7FCP - chains B and D of the 5 polymer chains in the assembly; structure by X-ray diffraction, 2.40 A resolution.

# Chain B
Molecule: P5-22 antibody Fab fragment heavy chain
Source organism: Homo sapiens
Notes: antibody fragment or engineered binder
Chain sequence (227 residues; numbered 1 to 227; the number before each row is that of its first residue):
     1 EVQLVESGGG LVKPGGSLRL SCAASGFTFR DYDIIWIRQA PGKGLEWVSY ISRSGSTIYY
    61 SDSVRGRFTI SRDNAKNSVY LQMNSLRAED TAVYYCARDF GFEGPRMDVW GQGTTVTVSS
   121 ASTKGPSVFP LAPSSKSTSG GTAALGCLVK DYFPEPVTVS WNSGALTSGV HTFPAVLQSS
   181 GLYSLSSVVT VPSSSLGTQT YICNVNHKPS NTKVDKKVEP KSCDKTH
Unresolved in the structure: 224-227
Cystine bridges: Cys-22/Cys-96, Cys-147/Cys-203

# Chain D
Molecule: P5-22 antibody Fab fragment light chain
Source organism: Homo sapiens
Notes: antibody fragment or engineered binder
Chain sequence (214 residues; row label = number of the first residue in the row):
     1 DIQMTQSPSS LSASVGDRVT ITCQASQDIK NYLNWYQQKP GKAPKLLIYD ASNLETGVPS
    61 RFSGSGSGTD FTFTISSLQP EDIATYYCQQ FDNLPITFGQ GTRLEIKRTV AAPSVFIFPP
   121 SDEQLKSGTA SVVCLLNNFY PREAKVQWKV DNALQSGNSQ ESVTEQDSKD STYSLSSTLT
   181 LSKADYEKHK VYACEVTHQG LSSPVTKSFN RGEC
Cystine bridges: Cys-23/Cys-88, Cys-134/Cys-194

# How chain B and chain D interact
Inter-chain disulfides: Cys-223(B)/Cys-214(D)
Pairs across the interface - 71 pairs, chain B then chain D:
  Gln-39(B) / Gln-38(D)  hydrogen bond
  Gln-39(B) / Tyr-87(D)  hydrogen bond
  Lys-43(B) / Tyr-87(D)
  Gly-44(B) / Tyr-87(D)
  Leu-45(B) / Pro-44(D)  hydrophobic
  Leu-45(B) / Tyr-87(D)  hydrophobic
  Leu-45(B) / Phe-98(D)
  Trp-47(B) / Leu-94(D)  hydrophobic
  Trp-47(B) / Pro-95(D)  hydrophobic
  Trp-47(B) / Ile-96(D)
  Tyr-59(B) / Leu-94(D)  hydrophobic
  Tyr-95(B) / Gln-38(D)  hydrogen bond
  Tyr-95(B) / Lys-42(D)
  Tyr-95(B) / Ala-43(D)  hydrophobic
  Gly-104(B) / Tyr-49(D)
  Gly-104(B) / Asp-50(D)
  Pro-105(B) / Leu-46(D)  hydrophobic
  Pro-105(B) / Tyr-49(D)  hydrophobic
  Pro-105(B) / Glu-55(D)
  Arg-106(B) / Asn-34(D)  hydrogen bond (backbone-side chain)
  Arg-106(B) / Tyr-36(D)
  Arg-106(B) / Leu-46(D)
  Arg-106(B) / Phe-91(D)
  Met-107(B) / Tyr-36(D)  hydrogen bond (backbone-side chain)
  Met-107(B) / Gln-89(D)  hydrogen bond
  Met-107(B) / Phe-91(D)  hydrophobic
  Met-107(B) / Ile-96(D)  hydrophobic
  Asp-108(B) / Leu-46(D)
  Asp-108(B) / Glu-55(D)
  Trp-110(B) / Tyr-36(D)
  Trp-110(B) / Pro-44(D)  hydrophobic
  Trp-110(B) / Phe-98(D)  hydrophobic
  Gly-111(B) / Ala-43(D)
  Gln-112(B) / Lys-42(D)
  Gln-112(B) / Ala-43(D)  hydrogen bond (side chain-backbone)
  Val-128(B) / Glu-123(D)
  Phe-129(B) / Ser-121(D)
  Phe-129(B) / Gln-124(D)
  Pro-130(B) / Ser-121(D)
  Leu-131(B) / Phe-118(D)
  Ala-132(B) / Phe-118(D)
  Thr-142(B) / Phe-116(D)
  Ala-144(B) / Phe-116(D)  hydrophobic
  Ala-144(B) / Phe-118(D)
  Ala-144(B) / Leu-135(D)  hydrophobic
  Leu-148(B) / Ser-131(D)
  Lys-150(B) / Gln-124(D)
  Lys-150(B) / Ser-131(D)  hydrogen bond
  Lys-150(B) / Thr-180(D)
  His-171(B) / Asn-137(D)
  His-171(B) / Asn-138(D)  hydrogen bond
  His-171(B) / Ser-174(D)  hydrogen bond
  Thr-172(B) / Thr-164(D)
  Phe-173(B) / Leu-135(D)  hydrophobic
  Phe-173(B) / Ser-162(D)
  Phe-173(B) / Thr-164(D)
  Phe-173(B) / Ser-174(D)
  Phe-173(B) / Leu-175(D)
  Phe-173(B) / Ser-176(D)
  Pro-174(B) / Ser-162(D)  hydrogen bond (backbone-side chain)
  Pro-174(B) / Val-163(D)
  Val-176(B) / Gln-160(D)
  Val-176(B) / Glu-161(D)
  Leu-177(B) / Gln-160(D)  hydrogen bond (backbone-side chain)
  Gln-178(B) / Gln-160(D)
  Ser-186(B) / Ser-176(D)  hydrogen bond
  Val-188(B) / Leu-135(D)  hydrophobic
  Thr-190(B) / Asn-137(D)
  Lys-216(B) / Glu-123(D)  salt bridge
  Lys-221(B) / Asp-122(D)  salt bridge
  Cys-223(B) / Cys-214(D)  disulfide
Also at the interface, not in a pair above, chain B (44 interface residues in all): Ile-35, Ile-37, Glu-46, Pro-133, Ser-135, Ala-143, Leu-145
Also at the interface, not in a pair above, chain D (42 interface residues in all): Gly-41, Gln-100, Pro-119, Thr-129, Val-133

# In short
44 residues of chain B face 42 of chain D across their interface, with 1 disulfide bond, 13 hydrogen bonds and
2 salt bridges. Polar contacts include Lys-216(B)/Glu-123(D), Lys-221(B)/Asp-122(D) and Gln-39(B)/Gln-38(D).
Here chain B is P5-22 antibody Fab fragment heavy chain and chain D is P5-22 antibody Fab fragment light
chain, both from Homo sapiens. Entry 7FCP (Crystallographic structure of two neutralizing antibodies in
complex with SARS-CoV-2 spike receptor-binding Domain (RBD)) was determined by X-ray diffraction.
